PDB entry 4BHM | X-ray diffraction, 2.70 A resolution | chains B and H of the 9 polymer chains in the assembly

# Chain B
Protein: MOSUB1 transcription cofactor
Organism: Magnaporthe oryzae
UniProtKB: G4NEJ8 (G4NEJ8_MAGO7); residues 38-116 here correspond to UniProt positions 42-120 (UniProt number = residue number + 4)
Chain sequence (79 residues; numbered 38 to 116; the number before each row is that of its first residue):
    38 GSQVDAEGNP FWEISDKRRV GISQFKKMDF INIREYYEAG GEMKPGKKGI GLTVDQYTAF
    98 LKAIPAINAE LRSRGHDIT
Disordered / not traced: 38, 78
Reported in the primary citation:
  - binding site for the 8-nt DNA strand (chain H): Ser60, Phe62, Asn69, Arg71, Tyr74, Pro82, Lys84, Thr90, Gln93

# Chain H
Molecule: 8-nt DNA strand
Sequence (8 nucleotides; row label = number of the first residue in the row):
     1 TTTTTTTT

# Chain B / chain H interface
Contacting residue pairs (17; chain B residue first):
  Ser60(B) - DT3(H)  hydrogen bond to the base
  Phe62(B) - DT3(H)  stacking on the base
  Met65(B) - DT4(H)  base contact
  Phe67(B) - DT4(H)  sugar contact
  Asn69(B) - DT2(H)  base contact
  Asn69(B) - DT3(H)  hydrogen bond to the base
  Arg71(B) - DT2(H)  base contact
  Arg71(B) - DT3(H)  sugar contact
  Tyr74(B) - DT1(H)  stacking on the base
  Pro82(B) - DT1(H)  sugar contact
  Pro82(B) - DT2(H)  phosphate contact
  Gly83(B) - DT1(H)  base contact
  Lys84(B) - DT1(H)  hydrogen bond to the base
  Gly88(B) - DT4(H)  sugar contact
  Thr90(B) - DT4(H)  sugar contact
  Gln93(B) - DT4(H)  phosphate contact
  Gln93(B) - DT5(H)  hydrogen bond to the phosphate
Other interface residues (no listed pair), chain B (15 interface residues in all): Gln61, Tyr73

# In short
The interface between chain B and chain H involves 15 residues on one side and 5 on the other, with 4 hydrogen
bonds and 2 aromatic stacking contacts. Polar pairs include Ser60(B)-DT3(H), Asn69(B)-DT3(H) and
Lys84(B)-DT1(H). From the paper: a binding site for the 8-nt DNA strand (chain H) at Ser60(B), Phe62(B) and
Asn69(B) among others.
Here chain B is MOSUB1 transcription cofactor (Magnaporthe oryzae) and chain H is an 8-nt DNA strand. Entry
4BHM (The crystal structure of MoSub1-DNA complex reveals a novel DNA binding mode) was determined by X-ray
diffraction.
